PDB entry 6FPU | X-ray diffraction, 1.36 A resolution | chain A

[Chain A]
Protein: Queuine tRNA-ribosyltransferase
From: Zymomonas mobilis subsp. mobilis (strain ATCC 31821 / ZM4 / CP4)
Notes: EC 2.4.2.29
UniProt: P28720 (TGT_ZYMMO); residues 1-386 here = UniProt positions 1-386
Sequence (386 residues; row label = number of the first residue in the row):
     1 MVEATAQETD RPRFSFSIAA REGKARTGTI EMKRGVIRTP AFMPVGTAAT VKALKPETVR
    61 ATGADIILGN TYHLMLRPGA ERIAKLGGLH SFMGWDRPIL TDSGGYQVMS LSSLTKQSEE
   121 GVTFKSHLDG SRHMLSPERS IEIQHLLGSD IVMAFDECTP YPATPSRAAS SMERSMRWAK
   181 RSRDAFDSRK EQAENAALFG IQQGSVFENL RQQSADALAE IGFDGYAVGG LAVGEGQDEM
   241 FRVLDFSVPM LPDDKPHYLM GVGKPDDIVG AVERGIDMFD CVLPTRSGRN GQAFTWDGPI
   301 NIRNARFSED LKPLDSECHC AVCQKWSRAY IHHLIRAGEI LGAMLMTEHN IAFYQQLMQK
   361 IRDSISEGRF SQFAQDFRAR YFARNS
Unresolved in the structure: 1-10, 128-131, 384-386
Differences from the reference sequence: engineered mutation Lys312 (Thr in P28720)
Bound ions: Zn2+: Cys318, Cys320, Cys323, His349
Ligand contacts: E48 (6-azanyl-2-[[(1R,2S,6S,9R)-4,4,11,11-tetramethyl-3,5,7,10,12-pentaoxatricyclo[7.3.0.02,6]dodecan-6-yl]methylamino]-3,7-dihydroimidazo[4,5-g]quinazolin-8-one): Asp102, Ser103, Gly105, Tyr106, Asp156, Cys158, Ile201, Gln203, Gly229, Gly230, Leu231, Ala232, Val233, Met260, Gly261, Cys281, Val282, Leu283, Arg286
UniProt features mapped onto this chain:
  - region (RNA binding): Gly261 to Asp267, Thr285 to Arg289
  - active site: Asp102 (Proton acceptor), Asp280 (Nucleophile)
  - binding site (substrate): Asp102 to Tyr106, Asp156, Gln203, Gly230
  - binding site (Zn(2+)): Cys318, Cys320, Cys323, His349
  - mutagenesis: Ser103 (S103A: Strongly reduces activity), Asp156 (D156A: Abolishes catalytic activity), Asp280 (D280N: Abolishes catalytic activity)

[In short]
Bound to chain A: compound E48. The Zn2+ site is built by Cys318, Cys320, Cys323 and His349. Curated
annotation (UniProt) lists active-site residues Asp102 and Asp280, 8 substrate-binding residues, 4
Zn2+-binding residues and 3 mutagenesis sites.
Chain A is Queuine tRNA-ribosyltransferase (Zymomonas mobilis subsp. mobilis (strain ATCC 31821 / ZM4 / CP4));
the structure, tRNA guanine Transglycosylase (TGT) in co-crystallized complex with
6-amino-2-((((3aS,5aR,8bS)-2,2,7,7-tetramethyltetrahydro-3aH-bis([1,3]dioxolo)[4,5-b:4',5'-d]pyran-3a-yl)methyl)amino)-1,7-dihydro-8H-imidazo[4,5-g]quinazolin-8-one,
was determined by X-ray diffraction together with 6FMN from the same study.
